5WDU - chains G and B of the 21 polymer chains in the assembly; structure by X-ray diffraction, 7.00 A resolution (low resolution: residue-level contacts below are approximate; hydrogen-bond / salt-bridge calls are withheld).

[Chain G]
Name: Envelope glycoprotein gp160
Source organism: Human immunodeficiency virus 1
UniProt: Q2N0S6 (Q2N0S6_9HIV1); the construct lacks a stretch of the UniProt sequence and is renumbered around it, so the offset changes along the chain: 32-141 = UniProt 31-140; 150-185 = UniProt 141-176; 189-309 = UniProt 188-308; 312-321 = UniProt 309-318; 2 more segments
Sequence (471 residues; each row starts with the number of its first residue; note: 14 numbers in that range are skipped by the numbering (no residue carries them; nothing is unmodelled there); a row labelled like 185A-185K holds insertion residues (185A, then the next letters in order)):
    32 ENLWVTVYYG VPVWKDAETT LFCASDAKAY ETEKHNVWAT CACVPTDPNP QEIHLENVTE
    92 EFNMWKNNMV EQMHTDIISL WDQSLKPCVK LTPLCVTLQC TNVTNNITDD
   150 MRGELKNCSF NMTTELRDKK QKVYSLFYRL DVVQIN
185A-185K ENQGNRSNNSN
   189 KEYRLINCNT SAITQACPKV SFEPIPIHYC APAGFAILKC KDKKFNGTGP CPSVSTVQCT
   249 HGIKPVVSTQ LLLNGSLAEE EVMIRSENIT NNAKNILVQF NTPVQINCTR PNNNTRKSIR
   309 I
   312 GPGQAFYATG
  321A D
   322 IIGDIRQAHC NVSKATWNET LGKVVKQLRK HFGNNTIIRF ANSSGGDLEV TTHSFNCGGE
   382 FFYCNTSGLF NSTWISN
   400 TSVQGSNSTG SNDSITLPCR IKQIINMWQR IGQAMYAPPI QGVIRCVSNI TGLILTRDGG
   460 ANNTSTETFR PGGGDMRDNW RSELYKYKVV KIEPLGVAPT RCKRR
Not modelled in the structure: 185A-185K, 400-410
Cystine bridges: Cys54-Cys74, Cys119-Cys205, Cys126-Cys196, Cys131-Cys157, Cys218-Cys247, Cys228-Cys239, Cys296-Cys331, Cys378-Cys445, Cys385-Cys418
Covalently attached groups: glycan linked to Asn88, Asn332; N-acetylglucosamine (NAG) linked to Asn133, Asn137, Asn156, Asn160, Asn197, Asn234, Asn262, Asn276, Asn295, Asn301, Asn339, Asn363, Asn386, Asn392, Asn448
Differences from the reference sequence: conflict Cys72 (His71 in Q2N0S6), Asn332 (Thr330 in Q2N0S6), Ala460 (Ser457 in Q2N0S6), Asn461 (Thr458 in Q2N0S6), Thr463 (Ser460 in Q2N0S6), Ser464 (Thr461 in Q2N0S6), Cys501 (Ala498 in Q2N0S6)
Residues lining bound ligands: N-acetylglucosamine (NAG; 2-acetamido-2-deoxy-beta-D-glucopyranose): Glu32, Leu34, Arg500

[Chain B]
Name: bnAb PGT122 Fab light chain
Source organism: Homo sapiens
Notes: antibody fragment or engineered binder
Sequence (210 residues; numbered 6 to 210 plus 6 insertion-coded residues; 1 number in that range is skipped by the numbering (no residue carries it; nothing is unmodelled there); the number before each row is that of its first residue; a row labelled like 67A-67C holds insertion residues (67A, then the next letters in order)):
     6 APTF
    11 VSVAPGQTAR ITCGEESLGS RSVIWYQQRP GQAPSLIIYN NNDRPSGIPD RFSGSPG
67A-67C STF
    68 GTTATLTITS VEAGDEADYY CHIWDSRR
95A-95C PTN
    96 WVFGEGTTLI VLSQPKAAPS VTLFPPSSEE LQANKATLVC LISDFYPGAV TVAWKADSSP
   156 VKAGVETTTP SKQSNNKYAA SSYLSLTPEQ WKSHKSYSCQ VTHEGSTVEK TVAPT
Cystine bridges: Cys23-Cys88, Cys135-Cys194

[Chain G / chain B interface]
Residue-residue contacts - 7 pairs, chain G then chain B:
  Thr135(G) with Arg94(B)
  Asn136(G) with Arg94(B)
  Asn137(G) with Arg95(B)
  Ile322(G) with Arg94(B)
  Gly324(G) with Arg94(B)
  Asp325(G) with Ser30(B); Ser93(B)
Also at the interface, not in a pair above, chain G (7 interface residues in all): Ile326
Also at the interface, not in a pair above, chain B (9 interface residues in all): Leu28, Gly29, Phe67C, Asp92, Pro95A

[Overview]
The interface between chain G and chain B involves 7 residues on one side and 9 on the other. Chain G binds
N-acetylglucosamine. Covalently linked N-acetylglucosamine: at Asn133(G), Asn137(G), Asn156(G), Asn160(G),
Asn197(G) and Asn234(G) and 9 more.
Chain G is Envelope glycoprotein gp160 (Human immunodeficiency virus 1) and chain B is bnAb PGT122 Fab light
chain (Homo sapiens); the structure, HIV-1 Env BG505 SOSIP.664 H72C-H564C trimer in complex with bNAbs PGT122
Fab, 35O22 Fab and NIH45-46 ..., was determined by X-ray diffraction.
